PDB entry 7X12 | X-ray diffraction, 2.07 A resolution | chains A and D of the 4 polymer chains in the assembly

# Chain A (and D)
Protein: NADP-dependent malic enzyme
Organism: Homo sapiens
Notes: EC 1.1.1.40; chain D of this document is another copy of the same molecule, construct and numbering; everything in this record applies to it too
UniProt: P48163 (MAOX_HUMAN); residues 11-582 here correspond to UniProt positions 1-572 (UniProt number = residue number - 10)
Amino-acid sequence (572 residues; numbered 11 to 582; the number before each row is that of its first residue):
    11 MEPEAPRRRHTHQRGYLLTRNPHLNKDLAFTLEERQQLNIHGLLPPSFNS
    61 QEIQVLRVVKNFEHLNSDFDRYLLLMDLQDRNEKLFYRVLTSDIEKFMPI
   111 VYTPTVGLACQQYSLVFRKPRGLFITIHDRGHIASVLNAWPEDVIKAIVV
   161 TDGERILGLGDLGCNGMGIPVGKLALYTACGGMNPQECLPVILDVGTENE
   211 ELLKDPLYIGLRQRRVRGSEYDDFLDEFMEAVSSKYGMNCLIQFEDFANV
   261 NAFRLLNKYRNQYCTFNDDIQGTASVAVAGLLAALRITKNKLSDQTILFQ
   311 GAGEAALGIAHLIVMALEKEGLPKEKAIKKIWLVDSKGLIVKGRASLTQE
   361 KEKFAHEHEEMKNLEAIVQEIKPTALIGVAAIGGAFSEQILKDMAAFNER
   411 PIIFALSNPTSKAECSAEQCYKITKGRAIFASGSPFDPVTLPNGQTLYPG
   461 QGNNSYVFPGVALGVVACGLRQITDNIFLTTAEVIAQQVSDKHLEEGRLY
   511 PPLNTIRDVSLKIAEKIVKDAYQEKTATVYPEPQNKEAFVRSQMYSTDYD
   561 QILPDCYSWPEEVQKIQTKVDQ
Disordered / not traced: 11-15, 580-582
Metal / ion sites: Mn2+: Glu255, Asp256, Asp279
Ligand contacts: NADPH (NDP; NADPH dihydro-nicotinamide-adenine-dinucleotide phosphate): Arg165, Asn259, Thr283, Val286, Gln310, Gly311, Ala312, Gly313, Glu314, Ala315, Ala316, Val344, Asp345, Ser346, Lys347, Lys361, Val389, Ala390, Ala391, Ile392, Leu416, Ser417, Asn418, Gly443, Gly462, Asn464
Swiss-Prot annotation at these positions:
  - active site: Tyr112 (Proton donor), Lys183 (Proton acceptor)
  - binding site (NADP(+)): Arg165, Asp279, Asn418
  - binding site (a divalent metal cation): Glu255, Asp256, Asp279
  - site: Asp279 (Important for activity)
  - modified residue: Met11 (N-acetylmethionine), Ser346 (Phosphoserine)
Reported in the primary citation:
  - conformationally variable residues: Tyr112, Lys183
  - catalytic residues: Tyr112, Lys183 (citing earlier work)

# How chain A and chain D interact
Contacting residue pairs (69; chain A residue first):
  Thr21(A) - Asn49(D)
  His22(A) - Arg24(D)
  His22(A) - Gly25(D)
  His22(A) - Asn49(D)
  Arg24(A) - His22(D)
  Arg24(A) - Arg24(D)
  Arg24(A) - Gln47(D)  hydrogen bond (side chain-backbone)
  Arg24(A) - Asn49(D)  hydrogen bond
  Gly25(A) - His22(D)
  Thr41(A) - Ile576(D)
  Leu42(A) - Tyr567(D)
  Leu42(A) - Trp569(D)  hydrophobic
  Leu42(A) - Gln574(D)
  Gln46(A) - Pro564(D)
  Gln46(A) - Asp565(D)
  Gln46(A) - Cys566(D)
  Gln46(A) - Tyr567(D)  hydrogen bond (side chain-backbone)
  Gln47(A) - Arg24(D)
  Gln47(A) - Gln47(D)
  Gln47(A) - Pro564(D)
  Gln47(A) - Cys566(D)  hydrogen bond
  Asn49(A) - Thr21(D)
  Asn49(A) - His22(D)  hydrogen bond
  Asn49(A) - Arg24(D)  hydrogen bond
  Asn49(A) - Pro564(D)
  His51(A) - Tyr567(D)
  His51(A) - Trp569(D)
  Pro56(A) - Trp569(D)  hydrophobic
  Phe58(A) - Trp569(D)  hydrophobic
  Phe58(A) - Val573(D)
  Phe58(A) - Gln574(D)
  Phe58(A) - Lys575(D)
  Phe58(A) - Ile576(D)
  Phe58(A) - Gln577(D)  hydrogen bond (backbone-backbone)
  Asn59(A) - Ile576(D)
  Asn59(A) - Gln577(D)
  Ser60(A) - Ile576(D)
  Ser60(A) - Gln577(D)  hydrogen bond (backbone-backbone)
  Ser60(A) - Thr578(D)
  Glu62(A) - Thr578(D)
  Ile63(A) - Gln577(D)
  Ile63(A) - Thr578(D)
  Pro564(A) - Gln46(D)
  Pro564(A) - Gln47(D)
  Asp565(A) - Gln46(D)
  Cys566(A) - Gln46(D)
  Cys566(A) - Gln47(D)  hydrogen bond
  Tyr567(A) - Leu42(D)
  Tyr567(A) - Gln46(D)  hydrogen bond (backbone-side chain)
  Tyr567(A) - His51(D)
  Trp569(A) - Leu42(D)  hydrophobic
  Trp569(A) - His51(D)
  Trp569(A) - Pro56(D)  hydrophobic
  Trp569(A) - Phe58(D)  hydrophobic
  Val573(A) - Phe58(D)
  Gln574(A) - Leu42(D)
  Gln574(A) - Phe58(D)
  Lys575(A) - Phe58(D)
  Ile576(A) - Thr41(D)
  Ile576(A) - Phe58(D)
  Ile576(A) - Asn59(D)
  Ile576(A) - Ser60(D)
  Gln577(A) - Ser57(D)
  Gln577(A) - Phe58(D)  hydrogen bond (backbone-backbone)
  Gln577(A) - Asn59(D)
  Gln577(A) - Ser60(D)  hydrogen bond (backbone-side chain)
  Gln577(A) - Ile63(D)
  Thr578(A) - Ser60(D)
  Thr578(A) - Ile63(D)
Also at the interface, not in a pair above, chain A (30 interface residues in all): His20, Ser57, Ser568
Also at the interface, not in a pair above, chain D (30 interface residues in all): Glu62, Ser568, Lys579

# Summary
Chain A and chain D each contribute 30 residues to their interface; the contacts include 12 hydrogen bonds.
Polar pairs include Arg24(A)-Gln47(D), Arg24(A)-Asn49(D) and Gln46(A)-Tyr567(D). Ligands of chain A: NADPH.
The paper reports catalytic residues Tyr112(A) and Lys183(A); conformational variability at Tyr112(A) and
Lys183(A).
Both chains are NADP-dependent malic enzyme (Homo sapiens). Entry 7X12 (Crystal structure of ME1 in complex
with NADPH) was determined by X-ray diffraction.
